PDB entry 6WYN | X-ray diffraction, 1.81 A resolution | chain A

Chain A:
Name: Possible hydrolase
From: Mycobacterium tuberculosis (strain ATCC 25618 / H37Rv)
UniProtKB: I6XU97 (I6XU97_MYCTU); residues 34-330 here correspond to UniProt positions 2-298 (UniProt number = residue number - 32)
Sequence (331 residues; numbered 0 to 330; the number before each row is that of its first residue; numbering starts at 0):
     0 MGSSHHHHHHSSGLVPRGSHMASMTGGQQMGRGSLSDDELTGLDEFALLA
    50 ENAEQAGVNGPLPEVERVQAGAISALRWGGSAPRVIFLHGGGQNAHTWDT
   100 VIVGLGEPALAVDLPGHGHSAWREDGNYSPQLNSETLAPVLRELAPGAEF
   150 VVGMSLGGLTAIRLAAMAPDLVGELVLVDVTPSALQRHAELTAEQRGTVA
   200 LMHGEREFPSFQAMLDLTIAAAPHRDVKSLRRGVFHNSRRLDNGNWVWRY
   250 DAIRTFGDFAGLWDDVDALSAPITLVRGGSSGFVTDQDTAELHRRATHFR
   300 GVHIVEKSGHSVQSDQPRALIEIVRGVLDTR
Unresolved in the structure: 0-39, 330
Differences from the reference sequence: initiating methionine (0); expression tag (1-33)
Swiss-Prot annotation at these positions:
  - active site: S154 (Nucleophile), D178, H309
  - site (Involved in substrate selectivity): G90, H187

In short:
Curated annotation (UniProt) lists 3 active-site residues.
Chain A is Possible hydrolase (Mycobacterium tuberculosis (strain ATCC 25618 / H37Rv)); the structure,
Transition metal inhibition and structural refinement of the M. tuberculosis esterase, Rv0045c, was determined
by X-ray diffraction (same publication as 6WYM).
